Entry 9FFL (electron microscopy, 2.80 A resolution); this record covers chains C and F of the 6 polymer chains in the assembly.

[Chain C]
Protein: Gamma-aminobutyric acid receptor subunit beta-3
Organism: Homo sapiens
UniProtKB: P28472 (GBRB3_HUMAN); residues 1-448 here correspond to UniProt positions 26-473 (UniProt number = residue number + 25)
Sequence (395 residues; row label = number of the first residue in the row; note: 107 numbers in that range are skipped by the numbering (no residue carries them; nothing is unmodelled there); numbers below 1 keep their minus sign (Met-53 is residue -53)):
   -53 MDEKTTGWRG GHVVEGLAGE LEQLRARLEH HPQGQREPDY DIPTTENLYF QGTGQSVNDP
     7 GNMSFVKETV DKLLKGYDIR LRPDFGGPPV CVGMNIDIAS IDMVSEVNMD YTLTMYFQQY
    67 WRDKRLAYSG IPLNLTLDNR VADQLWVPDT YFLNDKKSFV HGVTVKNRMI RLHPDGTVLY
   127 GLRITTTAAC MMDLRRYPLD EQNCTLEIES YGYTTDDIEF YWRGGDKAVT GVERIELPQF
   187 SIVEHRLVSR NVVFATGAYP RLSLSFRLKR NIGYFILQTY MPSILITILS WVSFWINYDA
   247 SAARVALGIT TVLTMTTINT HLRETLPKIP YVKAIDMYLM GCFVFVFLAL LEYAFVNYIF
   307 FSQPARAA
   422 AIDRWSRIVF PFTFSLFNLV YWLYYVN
Not modelled in the structure: -53 to 7, 448
Differences from the reference sequence: initiating methionine (-53); expression tag (-52 to 0); linker (308-314)
UniProt features mapped onto this chain:
  - binding site (benzamidine): Asp95 to Tyr97, Glu155 to Tyr157, Phe200
  - binding site (4-aminobutanoate): Tyr97, Glu155, Tyr157, Thr202
  - binding site (histamine): Tyr97, Ser156, Tyr157, Thr202
  - glycosylation (N-linked (GlcNAc...) asparagine): Asn8, Asn80, Asn149
Cystine bridges: Cys136-Cys150
Covalent attachments: N-acetylglucosamine (NAG) linked to Asn80; glycan linked to Asn149

[Chain F]
Protein: Megabody25, Outer membrane protein
Organism: Lama glama
UniProtKB: B5Z8H1 (B5Z8H1_HELPG); the construct has insertions or renumbered stretches relative to UniProt, so the offset changes along the chain: 14-234 = UniProt 226-446; 235-403 = UniProt 53-221
Sequence (522 residues; row label = number of the first residue in the row):
     2 QVQLVESGGG LVQTKTTTSV IDTTNDAQNL LTQAQTIVNT LKDYCPILIA KSSSSNGGTN
    62 NANTPSWQTA GGGKNSCATF GAEFSAASDM INNAQKIVQE TQQLSANQPK NITQPHNLNL
   122 NSPSSLTALA QKMLKNAQSQ AEILKLANQV ESDFNKLSSG HLKDYIGKCD ASAISSANMT
   182 MQNQKNNWGN GCAGVEETQS LLKTSAADFN NQTPQINQAQ NLANTLIQEL GNNTYEQLSR
   242 LLTNDNGTNS KTSAQAINQA VNNLNERAKT LAGGTTNSPA YQATLLALRS VLGLWNSMGY
   302 AVICGGYTKS PGENNQKDFH YTDENGNGTT INCGGSTNSN GTHSYNGTNT LKADKNVSLS
   362 IEQYEKIHEA YQILSKALKQ AGLAPLNSKG EKLEAHVTTS KYGSLRLSCA ASGHTFNYPI
   422 MGWFRQAPGK EREFVGAISW SGGSTSYADS VKDRFTISRD NAKNTVYLEM NNLKPEDTAV
   482 YYCAAKGRYS GGLYYPTNYD YWGQGTQVTV SSHHHHHHEP EA
Not modelled in the structure: 10-405, 511-523
Cystine bridges: Cys410-Cys484

[How chain C and chain F interact]
Pairs across the interface (23):
  Leu99(C) with Tyr490(F), hydrophobic
  Asn100(C) with Tyr490(F)
  Ala135(C) with Tyr490(F)
  Met137(C) with Phe417(F); Arg489(F)
  Met138(C) with Phe417(F)
  Asp139(C) with Phe417(F)
  Asn149(C) with Asn418(F)
  Glu153(C) with Tyr490(F)
  Arg196(C) with Thr498(F); Asn499(F); Asp501(F), salt bridge
  Val198(C) with Ser491(F); Gly492(F); Asn499(F)
  Val199(C) with Gly492(F); Gly493(F), hydrogen bond (backbone-backbone); Tyr496(F); Asn499(F), hydrogen bond (backbone-side chain)
  Phe200(C) with Gly492(F); Tyr496(F)
  Ala201(C) with Tyr496(F)
  Arg207(C) with Tyr490(F), hydrogen bond (side chain-backbone)
Also at the interface, not in a pair above, chain C (16 interface residues in all): Thr151, Asn197

[Overview]
Chain C and chain F form an interface of 16 and 11 residues respectively; the contacts include 3 hydrogen
bonds and 1 salt bridge. Polar pairs include Arg196(C)-Asp501(F), Val199(C)-Asn499(F) and Arg207(C)-Tyr490(F).
Covalently linked N-acetylglucosamine: at Asn80(C).
Chain C is Gamma-aminobutyric acid receptor subunit beta-3 (Homo sapiens) and chain F is Megabody25, Outer
membrane protein (Lama glama); the structure, Cryo-EM structure of the alpha1beta3 GABA(A) receptor in complex
with GABA and Mb25 in the short-lived ..., was determined by electron microscopy.
